9LNL - chains F and B of the 6 polymer chains in the assembly; structure by X-ray diffraction, 2.85 A resolution.

[Chain F]
Name: Tubulin tyrosine ligase
Source organism: Gallus gallus
Reference sequence: A0A8V0Z8P0 (A0A8V0Z8P0_CHICK); aligned to UniProt positions 1-378 over residues 1-378 (the alignment contains insertions or deletions, so no single offset holds)
Chain sequence (384 residues; numbered 1 to 384; the number before each row is that of its first residue):
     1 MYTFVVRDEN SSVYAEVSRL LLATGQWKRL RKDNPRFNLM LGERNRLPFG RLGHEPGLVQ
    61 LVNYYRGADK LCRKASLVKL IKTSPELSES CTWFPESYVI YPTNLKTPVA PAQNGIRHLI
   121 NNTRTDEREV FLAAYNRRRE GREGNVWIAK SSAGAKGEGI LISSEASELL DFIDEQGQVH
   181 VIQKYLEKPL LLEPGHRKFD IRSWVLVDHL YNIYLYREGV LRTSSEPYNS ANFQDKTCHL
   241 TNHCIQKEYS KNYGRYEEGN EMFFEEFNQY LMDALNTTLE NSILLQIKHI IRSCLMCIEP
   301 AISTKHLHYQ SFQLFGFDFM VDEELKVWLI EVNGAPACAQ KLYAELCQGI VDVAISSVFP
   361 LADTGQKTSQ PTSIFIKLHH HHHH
Disordered / not traced: 104-124, 138-143, 150-158, 251-254, 363-371, 381-384
Differences from the reference sequence: expression tag (379-384)

[Chain B]
Name: Tubulin beta-2B chain
Source organism: Bos taurus
Reference sequence: Q6B856 (TBB2B_BOVIN); the author numbering skips numbers that UniProt does not, so the offset changes along the chain: 1-42 = UniProt 1-42; 45-360 = UniProt 43-358; 369-455 = UniProt 359-445
Chain sequence (445 residues; each row starts with the number of its first residue; note: 10 numbers in that range are skipped by the numbering (no residue carries them; nothing is unmodelled there)):
     1 MREIVHIQAG QCGNQIGAKF WEVISDEHGI DPTGSYHGDS DL
    45 QLERINVYYN EATGNKYVPR AILVDLEPGT MDSVRSGPFG QIFRPDNFVF GQSGAGNNWA
   105 KGHYTEGAEL VDSVLDVVRK ESESCDCLQG FQLTHSLGGG TGSGMGTLLI SKIREEYPDR
   165 IMNTFSVMPS PKVSDTVVEP YNATLSVHQL VENTDETYCI DNEALYDICF RTLKLTTPTY
   225 GDLNHLVSAT MSGVTTCLRF PGQLNADLRK LAVNMVPFPR LHFFMPGFAP LTSRGSQQYR
   285 ALTVPELTQQ MFDSKNMMAA CDPRHGRYLT VAAIFRGRMS MKEVDEQMLN VQNKNSSYFV
   345 EWIPNNVKTA VCDIPP
   369 RGLKMSATFI GNSTAIQELF KRISEQFTAM FRRKAFLHWY TGEGMDEMEF TEAESNMNDL
   429 VSEYQQYQDA TADEQGEFEE EEGEDEA
Disordered / not traced: 439-455
Metal / ion sites: Mg2+: Lys254 (together with GTP)
Residues lining bound ligands:
  - 10',11'-difluoro-12'-methoxyvinblastine (A1EPQ): Pro175, Lys176, Val177, Ser178, Asp179, Tyr210, Phe214, Thr220, Thr221, Pro222, Thr223, Tyr224, Leu227
  - GDP (guanosine-5'-diphosphate): Gly10, Gln11, Cys12, Gln15, Ile16, Asp69, Ala99, Asn101, Ser140, Gly143, Gly144, Thr145, Gly146, Ser147, Val171, Ser178, Glu183, Asn206, Leu209, Tyr224, Leu227, Asn228

[How chain F and chain B interact]
Pairs across the interface - 13 pairs, chain F then chain B:
  Met1(F) - Lys338(B)
  Leu30(F) - Ser340(B)
  Asp33(F) - Glu345(B)
  Asn34(F) - Ser340(B)  hydrogen bond
  Arg36(F) - Gln336(B)
  Arg36(F) - Asn337(B)  hydrogen bond
  Arg36(F) - Ser340(B)
  Arg36(F) - Asn349(B)
  Pro56(F) - Leu333(B)  hydrophobic
  Pro56(F) - Asn337(B)
  Gly57(F) - Leu333(B)
  Gly57(F) - Asn337(B)
  Leu58(F) - Asn337(B)
Other interface residues (no listed pair), chain F (10 interface residues in all): Lys28, Pro35
Other interface residues (no listed pair), chain B (8 interface residues in all): Ser341

[Summary]
10 residues of chain F face 8 of chain B across their interface; the contacts include 2 hydrogen bonds. Polar
contacts include Asn34(F)-Ser340(B) and Arg36(F)-Asn337(B). Ligands of chain B:
10',11'-difluoro-12'-methoxyvinblastine and GDP.
Here chain F is Tubulin tyrosine ligase (Gallus gallus) and chain B is Tubulin beta-2B chain (Bos taurus).
Entry 9LNL (Crystal structure of T2R-TTL-YQVB15 complex) was determined by X-ray diffraction.
